PDB entry 5ZEU | electron microscopy, 3.70 A resolution | chains a and l of the 22 polymer chains in the assembly

Chain a:
Molecule: 16S rRNA
From: Mycobacterium smegmatis (strain ATCC 700084 / mc(2)155)
Sequence (1528 nucleotides; row label = number of the first residue in the row):
     1 UUUUUGUUUG GAGAGUUUGA UCCUGGCUCA GGACGAACGC UGGCGGCGUG CUUAACACAU
    61 GCAAGUCGAA CGGAAAGGCC CUUUCGGGGG UACUCGAGUG GCGAACGGGU GAGUAACACG
   121 UGGGUGAUCU GCCCUGCACU UUGGGAUAAG CCUGGGAAAC UGGGUCUAAU ACCGAAUACA
   181 CCCUGCUGGU CGCAUGGCCU GGUAGGGGAA AGCUUUUGCG GUGUGGGAUG GGCCCGCGGC
   241 CUAUCAGCUU GUUGGUGGGG UGAUGGCCUA CCAAGGCGAC GACGGGUAGC CGGCCUGAGA
   301 GGGUGACCGG CCACACUGGG ACUGAGAUAC GGCCCAGACU CCUACGGGAG GCAGCAGUGG
   361 GGAAUAUUGC ACAAUGGGCG CAAGCCUGAU GCAGCGACGC CGCGUGAGGG AUGACGGCCU
   421 UCGGGUUGUA AACCUCUUUC AGCACAGACG AAGCGCAAGU GACGGUAUGU GCAGAAGAAG
   481 GACCGGCCAA CUACGUGCCA GCAGCCGCGG UAAUACGUAG GGUCCGAGCG UUGUCCGGAA
   541 UUACUGGGCG UAAAGAGCUC GUAGGUGGUU UGUCGCGUUG UUCGUGAAAA CUCACAGCUU
   601 AACUGUGGGC GUGCGGGCGA UACGGGCAGA CUAGAGUACU GCAGGGGAGA CUGGAAUUCC
   661 UGGUGUAGCG GUGGAAUGCG CAGAUAUCAG GAGGAACACC GGUGGCGAAG GCGGGUCUCU
   721 GGGCAGUAAC UGACGCUGAG GAGCGAAAGC GUGGGGAGCG AACAGGAUUA GAUACCCUGG
   781 UAGUCCACGC CGUAAACGGU GGGUACUAGG UGUGGGUUUC CUUCCUUGGG AUCCGUGCCG
   841 UAGCUAACGC AUUAAGUACC CCGCCUGGGG AGUACGGCCG CAAGGCUAAA ACUCAAAGGA
   901 AUUGACGGGG GCCCGCACAA GCGGCGGAGC AUGUGGAUUA AUUCGAUGCA ACGCGAAGAA
   961 CCUUACCUGG GUUUGACAUG CACAGGACGC CGGCAGAGAU GUCGGUUCCC UUGUGGCCUG
  1021 UGUGCAGGUG GUGCAUGGCU GUCGUCAGCU CGUGUCGUGA GAUGUUGGGU UAAGUCCCGC
  1081 AACGAGCGCA ACCCUUGUCU CAUGUUGCCA GCACGUUAUG GUGGGGACUC GUGAGAGACU
  1141 GCCGGGGUCA ACUCGGAGGA AGGUGGGGAU GACGUCAAGU CAUCAUGCCC CUUAUGUCCA
  1201 GGGCUUCACA CAUGCUACAA UGGCCGGUAC AAAGGGCUGC GAUGCCGUGA GGUGGAGCGA
  1261 AUCCUUUCAA AGCCGGUCUC AGUUCGGAUC GGGGUCUGCA ACUCGACCCC GUGAAGUCGG
  1321 AGUCGCUAGU AAUCGCAGAU CAGCAACGCU GCGGUGAAUA CGUUCCCGGG CCUUGUACAC
  1381 ACCGCCCGUC ACGUCAUGAA AGUCGGUAAC ACCCGAAGCC GGUGGCCUAA CCCUUGUGGA
  1441 GGGAGCCGUC GAAGGUGGGA UCGGCGAUUG GGACGAAGUC GUAACAAGGU AGCCGUACCG
  1501 GAAGGUGCGG CUGGAUCACC UCCUUUCU
Disordered / not traced: 1-8, 823-826, 1519-1528

Chain l:
Name: 30S ribosomal protein S12
From: Mycobacterium smegmatis (strain ATCC 700084 / mc(2)155)
UniProtKB: A0QS96 (RS12_MYCS2); numbering as in UniProt (aligned over 1-124)
Chain sequence (124 residues; numbered 1 to 124; the number before each row is that of its first residue):
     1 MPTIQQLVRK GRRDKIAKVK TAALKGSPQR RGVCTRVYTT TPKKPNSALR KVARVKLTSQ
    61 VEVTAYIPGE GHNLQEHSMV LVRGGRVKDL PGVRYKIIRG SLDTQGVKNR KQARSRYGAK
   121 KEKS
Disordered / not traced: 1, 124
Curated features (UniProtKB/Swiss-Prot):
  - modified residue: Asp89 (3-methylthioaspartic acid)

Interface between chain a and chain l:
Contacting residue pairs - 100 pairs, chain a then chain l:
  U28(a) - Lys20(l)  salt bridge to the phosphate
  A37(a) - Gln29(l)  hydrogen bond to the sugar
  C38(a) - Gln29(l)  hydrogen bond to the sugar
  G39(a) - Gly100(l)  sugar contact
  G39(a) - Ser115(l)  hydrogen bond to the sugar
  G39(a) - Gly118(l)  sugar contact
  C40(a) - Arg114(l)  hydrogen bond to the sugar
  C40(a) - Lys120(l)  salt bridge to the phosphate
  C40(a) - Lys121(l)  phosphate contact
  U41(a) - Lys120(l)  salt bridge to the phosphate
  U41(a) - Lys121(l)  hydrogen bond to the phosphate
  G362(a) - Arg30(l)  phosphate contact
  G362(a) - Arg31(l)  salt bridge to the phosphate
  G362(a) - Thr58(l)  phosphate contact
  A363(a) - Ser27(l)  hydrogen bond to the base
  A363(a) - Gln29(l)  sugar contact
  A363(a) - Arg30(l)  salt bridge to the phosphate
  A363(a) - Arg31(l)  salt bridge to the phosphate
  G481(a) - Arg114(l)  salt bridge to the phosphate
  G481(a) - Ser115(l)  hydrogen bond to the phosphate
  A482(a) - Ala113(l)  phosphate contact
  A482(a) - Arg114(l)  phosphate contact
  A482(a) - Ser115(l)  hydrogen bond to the phosphate
  C483(a) - Ala113(l)  phosphate contact
  C483(a) - Arg116(l)  salt bridge to the phosphate
  C499(a) - Ser47(l)  phosphate contact
  A500(a) - Leu49(l)  phosphate contact
  A500(a) - Lys51(l)  salt bridge to the phosphate
  A500(a) - Glu70(l)  phosphate contact
  G501(a) - Asn46(l)  base contact
  G501(a) - Arg50(l)  hydrogen bond to the base
  G501(a) - Lys51(l)  salt bridge to the phosphate
  G501(a) - Gly69(l)  phosphate contact
  G501(a) - Glu70(l)  phosphate contact
  C502(a) - Asn46(l)  base contact
  C502(a) - Arg50(l)  base contact
  C502(a) - Tyr66(l)  hydrogen bond to the phosphate
  C502(a) - Pro68(l)  phosphate contact
  C502(a) - Gly69(l)  hydrogen bond to the phosphate
  C502(a) - Tyr117(l)  hydrogen bond to the phosphate
  A503(a) - Val87(l)  base contact
  A503(a) - Asp89(l)  base contact
  A503(a) - Tyr117(l)  phosphate contact
  G504(a) - Lys96(l)  salt bridge to the phosphate
  C505(a) - Arg86(l)  salt bridge to the phosphate
  C505(a) - Lys88(l)  phosphate contact
  C506(a) - Lys88(l)  salt bridge to the phosphate
  G507(a) - Asn46(l)  base contact
  G507(a) - Asp89(l)  base contact
  C508(a) - Asn46(l)  base contact
  G509(a) - Asn46(l)  hydrogen bond to the base
  G509(a) - Ser47(l)  base contact
  G517(a) - Glu70(l)  sugar contact
  G517(a) - Arg110(l)  salt bridge to the phosphate
  U518(a) - Asn109(l)  phosphate contact
  U518(a) - Arg110(l)  salt bridge to the phosphate
  U518(a) - Lys111(l)  hydrogen bond to the phosphate
  U518(a) - Gln112(l)  hydrogen bond to the phosphate
  G530(a) - Arg116(l)  hydrogen bond to the sugar
  U531(a) - Arg83(l)  hydrogen bond to the sugar
  U531(a) - Arg116(l)  sugar contact
  U532(a) - Pro28(l)  hydrogen bond to the sugar
  U532(a) - Arg83(l)  sugar contact
  U532(a) - Gly84(l)  phosphate contact
  G533(a) - Gly26(l)  hydrogen bond to the sugar
  G533(a) - Ser27(l)  sugar contact
  G533(a) - Pro28(l)  sugar contact
  G533(a) - Gly84(l)  phosphate contact
  U534(a) - Thr21(l)  phosphate contact
  U541(a) - Lys15(l)  hydrogen bond to the base
  U542(a) - Arg12(l)  base contact
  U542(a) - Arg13(l)  hydrogen bond to the sugar
  U542(a) - Asp14(l)  hydrogen bond to the sugar
  A543(a) - Arg12(l)  base contact
  C544(a) - Leu7(l)  phosphate contact
  C544(a) - Arg12(l)  salt bridge to the phosphate
  G547(a) - Pro2(l)  base contact
  G547(a) - Arg12(l)  hydrogen bond to the base
  G548(a) - Pro2(l)  base contact
  G565(a) - Gln5(l)  sugar contact
  A739(a) - Arg9(l)  hydrogen bond to the sugar
  C862(a) - Thr3(l)  hydrogen bond to the phosphate
  C862(a) - Gln5(l)  phosphate contact
  C862(a) - Arg9(l)  phosphate contact
  G863(a) - Gln6(l)  hydrogen bond to the base
  G863(a) - Arg9(l)  salt bridge to the phosphate
  C864(a) - Gln6(l)  base contact
  C865(a) - Arg12(l)  base contact
  U866(a) - Arg12(l)  hydrogen bond to the base
  G867(a) - Lys15(l)  salt bridge to the phosphate
  A890(a) - Ile16(l)  phosphate contact
  C892(a) - Arg94(l)  salt bridge to the phosphate
  U893(a) - Gly92(l)  phosphate contact
  U893(a) - Arg94(l)  salt bridge to the phosphate
  C894(a) - Lys43(l)  salt bridge to the phosphate
  C894(a) - Pro91(l)  phosphate contact
  C1395(a) - Arg54(l)  salt bridge to the phosphate
  A1476(a) - Pro42(l)  phosphate contact
  A1476(a) - Lys43(l)  phosphate contact
  A1476(a) - Lys44(l)  phosphate contact
Also at the interface, not in a pair above, chain a (58 interface residues in all): U242, C484, C498, A519, G564, C861, A895, A1396, C1474
Also at the interface, not in a pair above, chain l (61 interface residues in all): Pro45, Ala48, Gly71, Ile98, Ala119

Overview:
The interface between chain a and chain l involves 58 residues on one side and 61 on the other, with 27
hydrogen bonds and 22 salt bridges. Among the polar pairs are A363(a)-Ser27(l), G501(a)-Arg50(l) and
G509(a)-Asn46(l).
Here chain a is 16S rRNA and chain l is 30S ribosomal protein S12, both from Mycobacterium smegmatis (strain
ATCC 700084 / mc(2)155). Entry 5ZEU (M. smegmatis P/P state 30S ribosomal subunit) was determined by electron
microscopy, deposited together with 5ZEB, 5ZEP, 5ZET and 5ZEY.
